PDB entry 7MKE | electron microscopy, 3.70 A resolution | chains J and P of the 8 polymer chains in the assembly

[Chain J]
Name: DNA-directed RNA polymerase subunit beta'
Organism: Escherichia coli
Notes: EC 2.7.7.6
UniProt: A0A4S1NBU2 (A0A4S1NBU2_ECOLX); residue numbers follow UniProt; this construct covers 1-1407
Sequence (1407 residues; each row starts with the number of its first residue):
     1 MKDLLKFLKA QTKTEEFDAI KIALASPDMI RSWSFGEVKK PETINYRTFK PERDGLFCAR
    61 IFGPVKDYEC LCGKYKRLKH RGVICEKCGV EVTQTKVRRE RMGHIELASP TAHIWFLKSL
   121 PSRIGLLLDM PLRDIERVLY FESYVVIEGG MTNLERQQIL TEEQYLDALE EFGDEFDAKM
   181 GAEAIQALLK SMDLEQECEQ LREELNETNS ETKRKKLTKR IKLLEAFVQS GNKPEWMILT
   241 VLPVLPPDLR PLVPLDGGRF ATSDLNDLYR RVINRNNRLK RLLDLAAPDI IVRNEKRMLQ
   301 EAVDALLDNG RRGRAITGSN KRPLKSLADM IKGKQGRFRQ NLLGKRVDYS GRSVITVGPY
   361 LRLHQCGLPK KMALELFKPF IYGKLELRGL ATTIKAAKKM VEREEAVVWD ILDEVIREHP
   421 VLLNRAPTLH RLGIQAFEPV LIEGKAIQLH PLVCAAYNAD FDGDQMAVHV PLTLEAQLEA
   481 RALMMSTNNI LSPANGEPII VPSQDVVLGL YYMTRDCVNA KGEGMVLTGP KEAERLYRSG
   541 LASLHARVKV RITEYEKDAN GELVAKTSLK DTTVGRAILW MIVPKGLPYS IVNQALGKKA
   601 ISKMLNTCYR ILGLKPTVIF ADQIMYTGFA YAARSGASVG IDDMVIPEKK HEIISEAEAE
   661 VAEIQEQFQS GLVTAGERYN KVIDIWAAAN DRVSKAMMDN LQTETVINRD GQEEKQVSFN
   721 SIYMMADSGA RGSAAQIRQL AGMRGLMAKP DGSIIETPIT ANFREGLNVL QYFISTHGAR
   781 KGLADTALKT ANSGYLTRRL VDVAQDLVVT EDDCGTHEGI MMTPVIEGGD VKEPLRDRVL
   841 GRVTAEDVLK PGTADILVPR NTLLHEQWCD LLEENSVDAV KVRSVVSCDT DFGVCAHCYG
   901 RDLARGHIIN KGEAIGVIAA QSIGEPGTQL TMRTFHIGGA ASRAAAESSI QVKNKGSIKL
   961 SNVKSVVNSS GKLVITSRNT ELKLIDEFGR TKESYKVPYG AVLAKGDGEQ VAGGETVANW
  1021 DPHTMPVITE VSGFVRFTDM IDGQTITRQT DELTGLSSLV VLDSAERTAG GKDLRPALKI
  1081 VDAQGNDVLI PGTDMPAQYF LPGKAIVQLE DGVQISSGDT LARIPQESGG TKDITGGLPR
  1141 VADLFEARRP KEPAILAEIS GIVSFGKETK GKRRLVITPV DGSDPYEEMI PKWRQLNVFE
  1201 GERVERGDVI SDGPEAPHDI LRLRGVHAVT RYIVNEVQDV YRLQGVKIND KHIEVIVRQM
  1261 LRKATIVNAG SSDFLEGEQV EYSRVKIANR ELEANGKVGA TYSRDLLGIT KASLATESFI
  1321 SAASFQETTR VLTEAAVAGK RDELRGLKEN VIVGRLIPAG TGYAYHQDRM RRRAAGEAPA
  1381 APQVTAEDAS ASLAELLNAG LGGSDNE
Disordered / not traced: 1-15, 302, 932-947, 1127-1134, 1376-1407
Construct notes: conflict Val1384 (Met in A0A4S1NBU2)
Metal / ion sites: Zn2+ site 1: Cys70, Cys72, Cys85, Cys88; Mg2+: Asp460, Asp462, Asp464; Zn2+ site 2: Cys814, Cys888, Cys895, Cys898

[Chain P]
Molecule: Nontemplate strand of lambda PR DNA promoter
Sequence (90 nucleotides; each row starts with the number of its first residue):
     1 GGATAAATAT CTAACACCGT GCGTGTTGAC TATTTTACCT CTGGCGGTGA TAATGGTTGC
    61 ATGTACTAAG GAGGTTGTAT GTCGACCTCG
Disordered / not traced: 1-23, 57-62, 74-90

[How chain J and chain P interact]
Residue-residue contacts (4):
  Tyr46(J) - DG43(P)  phosphate contact
  Tyr46(J) - DG44(P)  hydrogen bond to the phosphate
  Arg1148(J) - DC66(P)  salt bridge to the phosphate
  Lys1311(J) - DA68(P)  salt bridge to the phosphate
Other interface residues (no listed pair), chain J (5 interface residues in all): Arg47, Leu120
Other interface residues (no listed pair), chain P (6 interface residues in all): DT67, DA69

[Overview]
5 residues of chain J and 6 residues of chain P are in contact, with 1 hydrogen bond and 2 salt bridges. Among
the polar pairs are Tyr46(J)-DG44(P), Arg1148(J)-DC66(P) and Lys1311(J)-DA68(P). Cys70(J), Cys72(J), Cys85(J)
and Cys88(J) coordinate Zn2+ site 1.
Here chain J is DNA-directed RNA polymerase subunit beta' (Escherichia coli) and chain P is Nontemplate strand
of lambda PR DNA promoter. Entry 7MKE (Cryo-EM structure of Escherichia coli RNA polymerase bound to lambda PR
promoter DNA (class 2)) was determined by electron microscopy together with 7MKD, 7MKI and 7MKJ from the same
study.
